Entry 8CYH (X-ray diffraction, 3.38 A resolution); this record covers chains L and M of the 3 polymer chains in the assembly.

== Chain L ==
Protein: A12 antibody light chain
Organism: Homo sapiens
Notes: antibody fragment or engineered binder
Amino-acid sequence (214 residues; row label = number of the first residue in the row):
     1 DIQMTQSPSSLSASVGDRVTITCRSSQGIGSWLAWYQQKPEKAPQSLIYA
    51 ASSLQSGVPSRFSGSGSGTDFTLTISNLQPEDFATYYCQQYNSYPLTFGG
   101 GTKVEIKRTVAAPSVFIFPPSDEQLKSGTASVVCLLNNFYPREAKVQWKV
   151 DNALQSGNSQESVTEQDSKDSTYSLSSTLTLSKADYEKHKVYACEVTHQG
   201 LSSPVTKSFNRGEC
Unresolved in the structure: 213-214
Disulfides: C23-C88, C134-C194

== Chain M ==
Protein: Mesothelin, cleaved form
Organism: Homo sapiens
UniProtKB: Q13421 (MSLN_HUMAN); residues 296-605 here = UniProt positions 296-605
Amino-acid sequence (327 residues; numbered 296 to 622; the number before each row is that of its first residue):
   296 EVEKTACPSGKKAREIDESLIFYKKWELEACVDAALLATQMDRVNAIPFT
   346 YEQLDVLKHKLDELYPQGYPESVIQHLGYLFLKMSPEDIRKWNVTSLETL
   396 KALLEVNKGHEMSPQAPRRPLPQVATLIDRFVKGRGQLDKDTLDTLTAFY
   446 PGYLCSLSPEELSSVPPSSIWAVRPQDLDTCDPRQLDVLYPKARLAFQNM
   496 NGSEYFVKIQSFLGGAPTEDLKALSQQNVSMDLATFMKLRTDAVLPLTVA
   546 EVQKLLGPHVEGLKAEERHRPVRDWILRQRQDDLDTLGLGLQGGIPNGYL
   596 VLDLSMQEALGSGLNDIFEAQKIEWHE
Unresolved in the structure: 296-298, 405-414, 594-622
Disulfides: C302-C326, C450-C476
Glycans and other covalent adducts: N-acetylglucosamine (NAG) linked to N388, N523
Construct notes: expression tag (606-622)
Swiss-Prot annotation at these positions:
  - glycosylation (N-linked (GlcNAc...) asparagine): N388, N496, N523
Reported in the primary citation:
  - post-translational modification sites: N388, N523
  - binding site for N-acetylglucosamine: N388, N523
  - conformationally variable residues (order/disorder transition): H405 to R414

== Interface between chain L and chain M ==
Contacting residue pairs (9; chain L residue first):
  S31(L) - P553(M)
  W32(L) - G552(M)
  W32(L) - P553(M)  hydrophobic
  Y49(L) - E556(M)
  Y49(L) - G557(M)
  A50(L) - P553(M)
  A50(L) - H554(M)
  Y91(L) - P553(M)
  Y91(L) - E556(M)
Interface residues without a listed pair, chain L (7 interface residues in all): S53, Q55

== Overview ==
7 residues of chain L and 5 residues of chain M are in contact. Covalently linked N-acetylglucosamine: at
N388(M) and N523(M). From the paper: a binding site for N-acetylglucosamine at N388(M) and N523(M);
modification sites N388(M) and N523(M).
Here chain L is A12 antibody light chain and chain M is Mesothelin, cleaved form, both from Homo sapiens.
Entry 8CYH (Novel Anti-Mesothelin Antibodies Enable Crystallography of the Intact Mesothelin Ectodo- main and
Engineering of Potent, T ...) was determined by X-ray diffraction together with 8CXC and 8CZ8 from the same
study.
